Entry 3VRW (X-ray diffraction, 2.40 A resolution); this record covers chains A and C.

== Chain A ==
Molecule: Vitamin D3 receptor
Organism: Rattus norvegicus
Notes: fragment: Ligand binding domain, residues 116-423; engineered mutation(s): deletion mutant, residues 165-211
UniProtKB: P13053 (VDR_RAT); numbering as in UniProt; present here: 116-159, 207-423
Sequence (271 residues; each row starts with the number of its first residue; note: 47 numbers in that range are skipped by the numbering (no residue carries them; nothing is unmodelled there)):
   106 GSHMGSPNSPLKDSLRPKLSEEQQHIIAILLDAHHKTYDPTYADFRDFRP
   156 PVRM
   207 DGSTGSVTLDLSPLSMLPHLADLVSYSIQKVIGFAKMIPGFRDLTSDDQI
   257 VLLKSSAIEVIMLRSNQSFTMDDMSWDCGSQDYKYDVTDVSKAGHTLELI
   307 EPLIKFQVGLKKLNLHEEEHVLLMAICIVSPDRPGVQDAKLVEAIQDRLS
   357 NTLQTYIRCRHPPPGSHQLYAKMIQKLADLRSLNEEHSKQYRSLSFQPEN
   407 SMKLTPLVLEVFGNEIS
Not modelled in the structure: 106-122, 207-218, 420-423
Sequence notes: expression tag (106-115)
Curated features (UniProtKB/Swiss-Prot):
  - region: K242 to K260 (Interaction with coactivator LXXLL motif)
  - motif: P412 to N420 (9aaTAD)
  - binding site (calcitriol): Y143, S233, R270, S274, H301, H393
Small-molecule neighbours: YS5 ((1R,3R,7E,17beta)-17-[(2R,3S)-3-butyl-5-ethyl-5-hydroxyheptan-2-yl]-2-methylidene-9,10-secoestra-5,7-diene-1,3-diol): Y143, Y147, F150, L223, L226, A227, L229, V230, S233, I264, I267, M268, R270, S271, S274, W282, C284, Y291, V296, A299, H301, L305, L309, H393, Y397, L410, F418

== Chain C ==
Molecule: 13-meric peptide from Mediator of RNA polymerase II transcription subunit 1
Notes: fragment: DRIP205 NR2 BOX peptide
UniProtKB: Q15648 (MED1_HUMAN); residues 625-637 here correspond to UniProt positions 640-652 (UniProt number = residue number + 15)
Sequence (13 residues; row label = number of the first residue in the row):
   625 KNHPMLMNLLKDN
Not modelled in the structure: 625, 636-637
Curated features (UniProtKB/Swiss-Prot):
  - motif: L630 to L634 (LXXLL motif 2)

== Chain A / chain C interface ==
Contacting residue pairs - 17 pairs, chain A then chain C:
  I238(A) with L630(C), hydrophobic; L633(C), hydrophobic
  K242(A) with L633(C), hydrogen bond (side chain-backbone); L634(C); K635(C), hydrogen bond (side chain-backbone)
  F247(A) with L634(C), hydrophobic
  S252(A) with M631(C)
  Q255(A) with L634(C)
  I256(A) with H627(C)
  K260(A) with H627(C)
  P412(A) with M629(C), hydrophobic
  L413(A) with L633(C), hydrophobic
  E416(A) with H627(C); P628(C); M629(C), hydrogen bond (side chain-backbone); L630(C), hydrogen bond (side chain-backbone)
  V417(A) with L630(C), hydrophobic
Also at the interface, not in a pair above, chain A (12 interface residues in all): Q235
Also at the interface, not in a pair above, chain C (9 interface residues in all): N626

== Summary ==
12 residues of chain A face 9 of chain C across their interface, with 4 hydrogen bonds. Polar contacts include
K242(A)-L633(C), K242(A)-K635(C) and E416(A)-M629(C). Bound to chain A: compound YS5. Curated annotation
(UniProt) lists 6 calcitriol-binding residues on chain A.
Chain A is Vitamin D3 receptor (Rattus norvegicus) and chain C is 13-meric peptide from Mediator of RNA
polymerase II transcription subunit 1; the structure, VDR ligand binding domain in complex with
22S-Butyl-2-methylidene-26,27-dimethyl-19,24-dinor-1alpha,25-dihydroxyvitamin D3, was determined by X-ray
diffraction, deposited together with 3VRT, 3VRU and 3VRV.
